PDB entry 4Y8H | X-ray diffraction, 2.50 A resolution | chains O and P of the 34 polymer chains in the assembly

Chain O:
Molecule: Proteasome subunit alpha type-2
Organism: Saccharomyces cerevisiae (strain ATCC 204508 / S288c)
Notes: EC 3.4.25.1
UniProtKB: P23639 (PSA2_YEAST); residue numbers follow UniProt; this construct covers 1-250
Chain sequence (250 residues; row label = number of the first residue in the row):
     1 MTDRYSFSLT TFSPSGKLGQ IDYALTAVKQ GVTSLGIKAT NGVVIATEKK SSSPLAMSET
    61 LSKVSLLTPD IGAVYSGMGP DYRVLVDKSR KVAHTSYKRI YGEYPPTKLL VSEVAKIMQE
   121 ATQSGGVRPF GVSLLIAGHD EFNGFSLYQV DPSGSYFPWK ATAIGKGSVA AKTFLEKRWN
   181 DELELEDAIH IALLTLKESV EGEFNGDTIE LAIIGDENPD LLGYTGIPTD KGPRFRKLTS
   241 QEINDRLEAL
Curated features (UniProtKB/Swiss-Prot):
  - cross-link: Lys108 (Glycyl lysine isopeptide (Lys-Gly) (interchain with G-Cter in ubiquitin))

Chain P:
Molecule: Proteasome subunit alpha type-3
Organism: Saccharomyces cerevisiae (strain ATCC 204508 / S288c)
Notes: EC 3.4.25.1
UniProtKB: P23638 (PSA3_YEAST); residues 0-257 here correspond to UniProt positions 1-258 (UniProt number = residue number + 1)
Chain sequence (258 residues; row label = number of the first residue in the row; numbering starts at 0):
     0 MGSRRYDSRT TIFSPEGRLY QVEYALESIS HAGTAIGIMA SDGIVLAAER KVTSTLLEQD
    60 TSTEKLYKLN DKIAVAVAGL TADAEILINT ARIHAQNYLK TYNEDIPVEI LVRRLSDIKQ
   120 GYTQHGGLRP FGVSFIYAGY DDRYGYQLYT SNPSGNYTGW KAISVGANTS AAQTLLQMDY
   180 KDDMKVDDAI ELALKTLSKT TDSSALTYDR LEFATIRKGA NDGEVYQKIF KPQEIKDILV
   240 KTGITKKDED EEADEDMK
Disordered / not traced: 0, 245-257
Curated features (UniProtKB/Swiss-Prot):
  - cross-link (Glycyl lysine isopeptide (Lys-Gly)): Lys99 (interchain with G-Cter in ubiquitin), Lys198 (interchain with G-Cter in ubiquitin), Lys230 (interchain with G-Cter in ubiquitin)

How chain O and chain P interact:
Residue-residue contacts (62; chain O residue first):
  Arg4(O) with Ser2(P), hydrogen bond (backbone-side chain)
  Tyr5(O) with Ser2(P); Tyr5(P)
  Ser6(O) with Gly125(P); Leu127(P)
  Phe7(O) with Ser2(P); Tyr5(P); Asp6(P); Gly126(P)
  Ser8(O) with Gly126(P), hydrogen bond (backbone-backbone); Leu127(P); Arg128(P), hydrogen bond (side chain-backbone)
  Thr10(O) with Arg128(P)
  Thr11(O) with Ser7(P); Thr9(P); Gln20(P)
  Phe12(O) with Gln20(P); Tyr23(P); Ala24(P), hydrophobic; Ser27(P); Arg128(P); Pro129(P); Gly131(P)
  Ser13(O) with Tyr23(P)
  Pro14(O) with Tyr23(P), hydrophobic; Glu26(P)
  Ser15(O) with Glu26(P)
  Gly16(O) with Tyr23(P); Ser27(P), hydrogen bond (backbone-side chain)
  Lys38(O) with Glu57(P), salt bridge
  Ser112(O) with Glu84(P)
  Gln119(O) with Ala81(P); Asp82(P), hydrogen bond; Ile85(P); Arg128(P)
  Thr122(O) with Arg128(P), hydrogen bond (backbone-side chain)
  Gln123(O) with Tyr121(P); Leu127(P); Arg128(P), hydrogen bond (side chain-backbone); Phe130(P)
  Gly125(O) with Leu127(P)
  Ser153(O) with Ala81(P)
  Gly154(O) with Ala81(P)
  Ser155(O) with Ala81(P)
  Tyr156(O) with Glu84(P), hydrogen bond
  Pro158(O) with Leu56(P); Glu57(P), hydrogen bond (backbone-backbone); Thr60(P); Ser61(P)
  Trp159(O) with Ser53(P); Leu55(P); Leu56(P); Glu57(P)
  Lys160(O) with Thr54(P); Leu55(P), hydrogen bond (backbone-backbone); Leu56(P); Glu57(P)
  Ala161(O) with Leu55(P)
  Leu175(O) with Leu55(P), hydrophobic
  Glu176(O) with Thr54(P); Leu55(P)
  Trp179(O) with Leu55(P), hydrophobic
Interface residues without a listed pair, chain O (36 interface residues in all): Leu9, Leu18, Lys116, Ser124, Tyr148, Phe157, Lys172
Interface residues without a listed pair, chain P (32 interface residues in all): His30, Leu79, Thr80

Summary:
The interface between chain O and chain P involves 36 residues on one side and 32 on the other, with 10
hydrogen bonds and 1 salt bridge. Among the polar pairs are Lys38(O)-Glu57(P), Arg4(O)-Ser2(P) and
Ser8(O)-Arg128(P).
Here chain O is Proteasome subunit alpha type-2 and chain P is Proteasome subunit alpha type-3, both from
Saccharomyces cerevisiae (strain ATCC 204508 / S288c). Entry 4Y8H (Yeast 20S proteasome in complex with
N3-APAL-ep) was determined by X-ray diffraction together with 4Y69, 4Y6A, 4Y6V, 4Y6Z, 4Y70, 4Y74 and 34
further entries from the same study.
